3X20 - chains A and B; structure by X-ray diffraction, 1.18 A resolution.

# Chain A
Molecule: Nitrile hydratase subunit alpha
From: Rhodococcus erythropolis
Notes: EC 4.2.1.84
UniProtKB: P13448 (NHAA_RHOER); residues 0-206 here correspond to UniProt positions 1-207 (UniProt number = residue number + 1)
Amino-acid sequence (207 residues; each row starts with the number of its first residue; numbering starts at 0):
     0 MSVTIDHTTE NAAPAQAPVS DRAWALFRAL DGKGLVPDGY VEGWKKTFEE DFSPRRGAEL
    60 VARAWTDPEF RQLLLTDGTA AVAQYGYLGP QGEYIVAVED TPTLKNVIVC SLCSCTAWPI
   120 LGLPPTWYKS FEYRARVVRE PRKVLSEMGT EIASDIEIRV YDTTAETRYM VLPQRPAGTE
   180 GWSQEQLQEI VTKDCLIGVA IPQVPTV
Not modelled in the structure: 0-8, 206
Modified positions: Cys-112 (3-sulfinoalanine; CSD); Cys-114 (s-hydroxycysteine; CSO)
Curated features (UniProtKB/Swiss-Prot):
  - binding site (Fe(3+)): Cys-109, Cys-112, Ser-113, Cys-114
  - modified residue: Cys-112 (Cysteine sulfinic acid (-SO2H)), Cys-114 (Cysteine sulfenic acid (-SOH))
Metal / ion sites: Fe ion: Cys-109, Cys-112, Ser-113, Cys-114 (together with 2,2-dimethylpropanenitrile)
Small-molecule neighbours: 2,2-dimethylpropanenitrile (TAN): Gln-90, Cys-109, Cys-112, Ser-113, Cys-114, Trp-117

# Chain B
Molecule: Nitrile hydratase subunit beta
From: Rhodococcus erythropolis
Notes: EC 4.2.1.84
UniProtKB: P13449 (NHAB_RHOER); residues 1-212 here = UniProt positions 1-212
Amino-acid sequence (212 residues; row label = number of the first residue in the row):
     1 MDGVHDLAGV QGFGKVPHTV NADIGPTFHA EWEHLPYSLM FAGVAELGAF SVDEVKYVVE
    61 RMEPRHYMMT PYYERYVIGV ATLMVEKGIL TQDELESLAG GPFPLSRPSE SEGRPAPVET
   121 TTFEVGQRVR VRDEYVPGHI RMPAYCRGRV GTISHRTTEK WPFPDAIGHG RNDAGEEPTY
   181 HVKFAAEELF GSDTDGGSVV VDLFEGYLEP AA
Sequence notes: engineered mutation Lys-56 (Arg in P13449)
Curated features (UniProtKB/Swiss-Prot):
  - natural variant: Met-40 (M40V: In strain: ACV2)
Small-molecule neighbours: 2,2-dimethylpropanenitrile (TAN): Tyr-37, Val-52, Lys-56, Tyr-72, Tyr-76

# Chain A / chain B interface
Contacting residue pairs (173; chain A residue first):
  Asn-10(A) with Arg-65(B), hydrogen bond
  Ala-12(A) with Met-69(B), hydrophobic
  Pro-13(A) with His-66(B)
  Ala-14(A) with Pro-102(B); Pro-104(B)
  Gln-15(A) with His-66(B), hydrogen bond; Glu-74(B); Ile-78(B); Pro-102(B); Pro-104(B)
  Ala-16(A) with Ala-99(B); Gly-101(B); Pro-102(B), hydrogen bond (backbone-backbone)
  Val-18(A) with Trp-32(B), hydrophobic; Glu-74(B)
  Ser-19(A) with Trp-32(B)
  Asp-20(A) with Ala-99(B)
  Arg-21(A) with Glu-74(B), salt bridge; Ile-78(B); Pro-102(B); Phe-103(B)
  Ala-22(A) with Trp-32(B), hydrophobic; Leu-35(B); Val-77(B), hydrophobic
  Trp-23(A) with Glu-31(B); Trp-32(B); Leu-35(B), hydrophobic
  Ala-24(A) with Leu-95(B); Leu-98(B), hydrophobic; Ala-99(B)
  Leu-25(A) with Leu-39(B), hydrophobic; Val-77(B); Ala-81(B), hydrophobic; Leu-90(B), hydrophobic; Leu-95(B), hydrophobic
  Phe-26(A) with Leu-39(B), hydrophobic
  Arg-27(A) with Leu-98(B), hydrogen bond (side chain-backbone)
  Ala-28(A) with Leu-90(B), hydrophobic; Leu-98(B), hydrophobic
  Leu-29(A) with Met-84(B), hydrophobic; Ile-89(B), hydrophobic; Leu-90(B), hydrophobic
  Lys-32(A) with Ile-89(B); Leu-90(B); Glu-94(B), salt bridge
  Leu-34(A) with Leu-47(B); Ile-89(B), hydrophobic
  Pro-36(A) with Glu-46(B)
  Tyr-39(A) with Ser-38(B); Phe-41(B), hydrogen bond (side chain-backbone); Ala-42(B), hydrogen bond (side chain-backbone); Glu-46(B)
  Val-40(A) with His-34(B); Leu-35(B), hydrophobic; Ser-38(B); Leu-39(B), hydrophobic
  Trp-43(A) with Ser-38(B); Phe-41(B), hydrophobic
  Lys-44(A) with His-34(B)
  Phe-47(A) with Phe-28(B), hydrophobic; Tyr-37(B), hydrophobic; Ser-38(B); Phe-41(B), hydrophobic
  Glu-48(A) with Thr-27(B); Phe-28(B)
  Pro-89(A) with Phe-41(B), hydrophobic
  Tyr-93(A) with His-155(B), hydrogen bond; Thr-157(B); Thr-158(B), hydrogen bond (side chain-backbone); Glu-159(B)
  Val-95(A) with His-181(B)
  Ser-110(A) with His-5(B); Ala-8(B)
  Leu-111(A) with His-5(B); Asp-6(B); Arg-141(B)
  Cys-112(A) with Lys-56(B); Tyr-76(B); Arg-141(B)
  Ser-113(A) with Tyr-72(B), hydrogen bond
  Cys-114(A) with Lys-56(B); Arg-141(B)
  Trp-117(A) with Tyr-37(B), hydrophobic; Phe-41(B), hydrophobic
  Leu-122(A) with Thr-27(B); Phe-28(B), hydrophobic; Tyr-37(B), hydrophobic; Tyr-73(B)
  Pro-124(A) with Ile-24(B), hydrophobic
  Trp-126(A) with Val-16(B), hydrophobic; Pro-17(B); His-18(B), hydrogen bond
  Lys-128(A) with Tyr-72(B); Tyr-73(B)
  Ser-129(A) with Pro-17(B)
  Phe-130(A) with Leu-7(B), hydrophobic; Phe-13(B), hydrophobic; Tyr-67(B), hydrophobic; Met-68(B); Arg-75(B)
  Glu-131(A) with Phe-13(B); Gly-14(B); Lys-15(B); Val-16(B)
  Tyr-132(A) with Val-16(B)
  Arg-133(A) with His-5(B), hydrogen bond (side chain-backbone); Leu-7(B); Ala-8(B); Tyr-67(B), hydrogen bond; Arg-75(B)
  Ala-134(A) with Leu-7(B); Ala-8(B); Gly-9(B), hydrogen bond (backbone-backbone); Val-10(B); Phe-13(B), hydrophobic
  Arg-135(A) with Phe-13(B); Gly-14(B), hydrogen bond (side chain-backbone); Lys-15(B)
  Val-137(A) with Ala-8(B), hydrophobic; Gly-9(B); Tyr-145(B); Phe-190(B); Val-199(B)
  Arg-138(A) with Gly-9(B), hydrogen bond (side chain-backbone); Gln-11(B); Phe-190(B); Asp-193(B), salt bridge; Thr-194(B), hydrogen bond (backbone-side chain); Asp-195(B), hydrogen bond (backbone-backbone)
  Glu-139(A) with Asp-195(B)
  Pro-140(A) with Asp-195(B); Gly-196(B)
  Arg-141(A) with Asp-195(B), hydrogen bond (side chain-backbone)
  Lys-142(A) with Asp-195(B), hydrogen bond (backbone-side chain)
  Val-143(A) with Val-16(B), hydrophobic
  Glu-146(A) with Lys-15(B)
  Met-147(A) with His-18(B); Thr-19(B); Val-20(B), hydrogen bond (backbone-backbone)
  Thr-149(A) with Val-20(B)
  Glu-156(A) with Ser-198(B), hydrogen bond
  Ile-157(A) with Gly-197(B), hydrogen bond (backbone-backbone); Ser-198(B), hydrogen bond (backbone-backbone)
  Arg-158(A) with Lys-183(B); Ser-198(B), hydrogen bond; Val-200(B)
  Val-159(A) with Ser-198(B), hydrogen bond (backbone-backbone); Val-199(B); Val-200(B), hydrogen bond (backbone-backbone)
  Tyr-160(A) with Val-200(B)
  Asp-161(A) with Tyr-145(B), hydrogen bond; Val-200(B), hydrogen bond (backbone-backbone); Asp-202(B)
  Thr-162(A) with Arg-141(B)
  Thr-163(A) with Arg-141(B), hydrogen bond (backbone-side chain); Pro-143(B); Val-201(B); Asp-202(B), hydrogen bond (side chain-backbone)
  Ala-164(A) with Thr-179(B); Asp-202(B); Phe-204(B), hydrophobic
  Glu-165(A) with Trp-161(B); Asp-202(B)
  Thr-166(A) with His-181(B), hydrogen bond; Asp-202(B), hydrogen bond
  Tyr-168(A) with His-181(B), hydrogen bond
  Thr-191(A) with Asn-21(B), hydrogen bond
  Lys-192(A) with Ile-24(B)
  Asp-193(A) with His-18(B), salt bridge; Val-20(B); Asn-21(B), hydrogen bond (side chain-backbone)
  Val-198(A) with Val-20(B)
  Ala-199(A) with Val-20(B), hydrophobic
Interface residues without a listed pair, chain A (78 interface residues in all): Val-35, Cys-109, Gly-148, Arg-167
Interface residues without a listed pair, chain B (81 interface residues in all): Ala-45, Val-80, Arg-156

# In short
78 residues of chain A and 81 residues of chain B are in contact, with 35 hydrogen bonds and 4 salt bridges.
Polar contacts include Arg-21(A)/Glu-74(B), Lys-32(A)/Glu-94(B) and Arg-138(A)/Asp-193(B).
2,2-dimethylpropanenitrile is bound between chain A and chain B.
Chain A is Nitrile hydratase subunit alpha and chain B is Nitrile hydratase subunit beta, both from
Rhodococcus erythropolis; the structure, Crystal structure of Nitrile Hydratase mutant bR56K complexed with
Trimethylacetonitrile, photo-activated for 25 min, was determined by X-ray diffraction, deposited together
with 3X24, 3X25, 3X26, 3WVD and 3WVE.
